3TJC - chain A; structure by X-ray diffraction, 2.40 A resolution.

Chain A:
Molecule: Tyrosine-protein kinase JAK2
Organism: Homo sapiens
Notes: EC 2.7.10.2
UniProtKB: O60674 (JAK2_HUMAN); numbering as in UniProt (aligned over 837-1132)
Sequence (298 residues; numbered 835 to 1132; the number before each row is that of its first residue):
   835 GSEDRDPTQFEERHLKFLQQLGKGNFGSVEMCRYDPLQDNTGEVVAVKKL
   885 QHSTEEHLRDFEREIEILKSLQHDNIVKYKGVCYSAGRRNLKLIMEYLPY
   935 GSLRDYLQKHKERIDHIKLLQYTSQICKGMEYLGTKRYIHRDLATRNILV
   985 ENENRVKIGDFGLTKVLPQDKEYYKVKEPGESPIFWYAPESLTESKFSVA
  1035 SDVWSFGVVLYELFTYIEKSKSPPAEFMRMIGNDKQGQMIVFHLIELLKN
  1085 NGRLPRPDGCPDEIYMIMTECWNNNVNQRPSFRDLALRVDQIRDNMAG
Unresolved in the structure: 835-842, 920-923
Differences from the reference sequence: expression tag (835-836)
Modified positions: Tyr-1007 (o-phosphotyrosine; PTR); Tyr-1008 (o-phosphotyrosine; PTR)
Ligand contacts: 0TP (4-amino-N-methyl-2-[4-(morpholin-4-yl)phenyl]thieno[3,2-c]pyridine-7-carboxamide): Leu-855, Gly-856, Lys-857, Gly-858, Asn-859, Val-863, Ala-880, Val-911, Glu-930, Tyr-931, Leu-932, Pro-933, Tyr-934, Gly-935, Asp-976, Arg-980, Asn-981, Leu-983, Asp-994
UniProt features mapped onto this chain:
  - active site: Asp-976 (Proton acceptor)
  - binding site (ATP): Leu-855 to Val-863, Lys-882
  - modified residue (Phosphotyrosine): Tyr-868, Tyr-966, Tyr-972, Tyr-1007, Tyr-1008
  - mutagenesis: Lys-882 (K882E: Loss of ability to up-regulate potassium voltage-gated channel activity of KCNA3)

Summary:
Bound to chain A: compound 0TP. UniProt lists active-site residue Asp-976, 10 ATP-binding residues and one
mutagenesis site.
Chain A is Tyrosine-protein kinase JAK2 (Homo sapiens); the structure, Co-crystal structure of jak2 with
thienopyridine 8, was determined by X-ray diffraction, deposited together with 3TJD.
